8UUD - chains L and H of the 4 polymer chains in the assembly; structure by X-ray diffraction, 2.40 A resolution.

# Chain L
Name: Factor VII light chain
Source organism: Homo sapiens
UniProt: P08709 (FA7_HUMAN); residues 1-142 here correspond to UniProt positions 61-202 (UniProt number = residue number + 60)
Chain sequence (142 residues; row label = number of the first residue in the row):
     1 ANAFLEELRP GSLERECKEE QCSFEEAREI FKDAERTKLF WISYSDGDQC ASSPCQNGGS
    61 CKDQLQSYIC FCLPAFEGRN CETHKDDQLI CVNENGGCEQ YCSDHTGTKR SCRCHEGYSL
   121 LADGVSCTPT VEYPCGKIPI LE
Cystine bridges: Cys17-Cys22, Cys50-Cys61, Cys55-Cys70, Cys72-Cys81, Cys91-Cys102, Cys98-Cys112, Cys114-Cys127
Covalently attached groups: beta-D-glucopyranose (BGC) linked to Ser52; alpha-L-fucopyranose (FUC) linked to Ser60
Modified positions: Glu6, Glu7, Glu14, Glu16, Glu19, Glu20, Glu25, Glu26, Glu29, Glu35 (gamma-carboxy-glutamic acid; CGU)
Bound ions: Ca2+ site 1: Ala1, Asn2, Glu6, Glu7, Glu16, Glu26; Ca2+ site 2: Ala1, Glu6, Glu16, Glu20; Ca2+ site 3: Glu7, Glu26, Glu29; Ca2+ site 4: Glu7, Glu16, Glu26, Glu29; Ca2+ site 5: Glu14, Glu19; Ca2+ site 6 near Glu20 (its only coordinating residue here); Ca2+ site 7: Glu25, Glu29; Ca2+ site 8: Asp46, Gly47, Gln49, Asp63, Gln64
Curated features (UniProtKB/Swiss-Prot):
  - site: Ser53 (Important for S-112 for O-xylosylation)
  - modified residue: Glu6 (4-carboxyglutamate), Glu7 (4-carboxyglutamate), Glu14 (4-carboxyglutamate), Glu16 (4-carboxyglutamate), Glu19 (4-carboxyglutamate), Glu20 (4-carboxyglutamate), Glu25 (4-carboxyglutamate), Glu26 (4-carboxyglutamate), Glu29 (4-carboxyglutamate), Glu35 (4-carboxyglutamate), Asp63 (3R: -3-hydroxyaspartate)
  - glycosylation: Ser52 (O-linked (Glc...) serine), Ser60 (O-linked (Fuc) serine)

# Chain H
Name: Coagulation factor VII Heavy Chain
Source organism: Homo sapiens
Notes: EC 3.4.21.21
UniProt: P08709 (FA7_HUMAN); residues 16-269 here correspond to UniProt positions 213-466 (UniProt number = residue number + 197)
Chain sequence (254 residues; row label = number of the first residue in the row):
    16 IVGGKVCPKG ECPWQVLLLV NGAQLCGGTL INTIWVVSAA HCFDKIKNWR NLIAVLGEHD
    76 LSEHDGDEQS RRVAQVIIPS TYVPGTTNHD IALLRLHQPV VLTDHVVPLC LPERTFSERT
   136 LAFVRFSLVS GWGQLLDRGA TALELMVLNV PRLMTQDCLQ QSRKVGDSPN ITEYMFCAGY
   196 SDGSKDSCKG DSGGPHATHY RGTWYLTGIV SWGQGCATVG HFGVYTRVSQ YIEWLQKLMR
   256 SEPRPGVLLR APFP
Cystine bridges: Cys22-Cys27, Cys41-Cys57, Cys173-Cys192, Cys203-Cys231
Bound ions: Ca2+: Glu73, Asp75, Glu78, Glu83
Ligand contacts: bcx2627 (XGX; (1P)-2'-[(4-carbamimidoylphenyl)carbamoyl]-4'-ethenyl-4-[(2-methylpropyl)carbamoyl][1,1'-biphenyl]-2-carboxylic acid): Gln39, Leu40, Cys41, His56, Thr101, Thr102, Asp105, Gln149, Asp201, Ser202, Cys203, Lys204, Gly205, Asp206, Ser207, Val225, Ser226, Trp227, Gly228, Gly230, Cys231, Thr233, Gly238
Curated features (UniProtKB/Swiss-Prot):
  - active site (Charge relay system): His56, Asp105, Ser207
  - binding site (substrate): Asp201
  - glycosylation: Asn185 (N-linked (GlcNAc...) asparagine)

# How chain L and chain H interact
Contacting residue pairs (49; chain L residue first):
  Cys91(L) with Arg134(H)
  Glu94(L) with Tyr215(H); Arg216(H), hydrogen bond (backbone-side chain)
  Asn95(L) with Phe131(H); Thr135(H), hydrogen bond; Tyr215(H); Arg216(H)
  Gly97(L) with Arg216(H)
  Cys98(L) with Arg216(H), hydrogen bond (backbone-side chain)
  Glu99(L) with Tyr215(H); Arg216(H)
  Gln100(L) with Phe131(H); Tyr220(H)
  Tyr101(L) with Leu126(H); Pro127(H); Glu128(H), hydrogen bond (side chain-backbone); Phe131(H), hydrophobic
  Cys102(L) with Arg134(H)
  Arg113(L) with Glu128(H), salt bridge
  His115(L) with Cys125(H); Leu126(H), hydrogen bond (side chain-backbone)
  Tyr118(L) with Thr218(H)
  Tyr133(L) with Leu117(H); Thr118(H); Asp119(H), hydrogen bond; Val122(H), hydrophobic
  Pro134(L) with Val122(H)
  Cys135(L) with Pro123(H); Leu124(H); Cys125(H), disulfide
  Gly136(L) with Trp29(H); Pro123(H), hydrogen bond (backbone-backbone); Cys125(H); Thr218(H); Trp219(H), hydrogen bond (backbone-backbone)
  Lys137(L) with Val122(H); Gly217(H); Thr218(H)
  Ile138(L) with Gly25(H); Glu26(H); Trp29(H), hydrophobic; Trp219(H)
  Pro139(L) with Asp119(H); Val122(H), hydrophobic
  Ile140(L) with Lys24(H); Gly25(H); Glu26(H); Asp119(H)
  Leu141(L) with Glu26(H)
Interface residues without a listed pair, chain L (23 interface residues in all): Val92, Asp104
Disulfides between the chains: Cys135(L)-Cys125(H)

# In short
The chain L/chain H interface involves 23 residues from each chain, with 1 disulfide bond, 8 hydrogen bonds
and 1 salt bridge. Among the polar pairs are Arg113(L)-Glu128(H), Glu94(L)-Arg216(H) and Asn95(L)-Thr135(H).
Bound to chain H: bcx2627. Covalently linked beta-D-glucopyranose: at Ser52(L).
Here chain L is Factor VII light chain and chain H is Coagulation factor VII Heavy Chain, both from Homo
sapiens. Entry 8UUD (BCX2627 complexed with human FVIIa and soluble Tissue Factor) was determined by X-ray
diffraction.
